PDB entry 6B9M | X-ray diffraction, 1.68 A resolution | chains A and C of the 4 polymer chains in the assembly

Chain A (and C):
Name: E3 ubiquitin-protein ligase UHRF1
Source organism: Danio rerio
Notes: EC 2.3.2.27; chain C of this document is another copy of the same molecule, construct and numbering; everything in this record applies to it too
Reference sequence: E7EZF3 (UHRF1_DANRE), isoform E7EZF3-2; residue numbers follow UniProt; this construct covers 129-280
Amino-acid sequence (153 residues; numbered 128 to 280; the number before each row is that of its first residue):
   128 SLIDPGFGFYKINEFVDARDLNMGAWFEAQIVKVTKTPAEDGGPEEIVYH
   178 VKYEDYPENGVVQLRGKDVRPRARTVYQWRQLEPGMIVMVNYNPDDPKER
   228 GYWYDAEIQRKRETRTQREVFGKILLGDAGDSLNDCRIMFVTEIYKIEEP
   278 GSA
Not modelled in the structure: 278-280 (chain C: 128, 279-280)
Sequence notes: expression tag (128)
Reported in the primary citation:
  - mutagenesis - N149A, N186A: unchanged binding to E3 ubiquitin-protein ligase UHRF1

How chain A and chain C interact:
Residue-residue contacts (15; chain A residue first):
  Gln205(A) - Lys250(C)  hydrogen bond
  Glu240(A) - Pro211(C)
  Thr241(A) - Pro211(C)
  Arg242(A) - Pro211(C)
  Arg242(A) - Lys238(C)
  Thr243(A) - Pro211(C)
  Thr243(A) - Arg237(C)
  Thr243(A) - Lys238(C)  hydrogen bond (backbone-backbone)
  Gln244(A) - Pro211(C)
  Gln244(A) - Gln236(C)
  Gln244(A) - Arg237(C)
  Arg245(A) - Gly212(C)
  Arg245(A) - Glu234(C)  salt bridge
  Thr269(A) - Gln236(C)
  Thr269(A) - Asn261(C)
Also at the interface, not in a pair above, chain C (10 interface residues in all): Leu209, Glu210

Overview:
The interface between chain A and chain C involves 8 residues on one side and 10 on the other, with 2 hydrogen
bonds and 1 salt bridge. Among the polar pairs are Arg245(A)-Glu234(C), Gln205(A)-Lys250(C) and
Thr243(A)-Lys238(C). The paper reports that N149A and N186A of chain A leave binding to E3 ubiquitin-protein
ligase UHRF1 unchanged.
Both chains are E3 ubiquitin-protein ligase UHRF1 (Danio rerio). Entry 6B9M (Crystal structure of UHRF1 TTD
domain in complex with the polybasic region) was determined by X-ray diffraction.
